2VSS - chains B and D of the 6 polymer chains in the assembly; structure by X-ray diffraction, 2.22 A resolution.

== Chain B (and D) ==
Name: P-hydroxycinnamoyl CoA hydratase/lyase
Organism: Pseudomonas fluorescens
Notes: EC 4.2.1.101; chain D of this document is another copy of the same molecule, construct and numbering; everything in this record applies to it too
Reference sequence: O69762 (O69762_PSEFL); residue numbers follow UniProt; this construct covers 1-276
Amino-acid sequence (276 residues; numbered 1 to 276; the number before each row is that of its first residue):
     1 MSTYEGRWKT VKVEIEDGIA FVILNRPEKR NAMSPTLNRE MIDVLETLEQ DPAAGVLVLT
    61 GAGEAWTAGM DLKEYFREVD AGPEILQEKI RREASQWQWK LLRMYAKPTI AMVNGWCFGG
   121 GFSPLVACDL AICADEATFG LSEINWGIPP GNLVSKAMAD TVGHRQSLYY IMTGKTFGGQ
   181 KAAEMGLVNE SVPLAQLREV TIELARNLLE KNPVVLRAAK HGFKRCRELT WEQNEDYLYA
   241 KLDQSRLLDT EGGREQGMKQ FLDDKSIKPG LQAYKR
Disordered / not traced: 1-3, 252-276 (chain D: 1-2, 249-276)
Small-molecule neighbours: acetyl coenzyme A (ACO): Glu28, Lys29, Arg30, Ala32, Ala68, Gly69, Met70, Asp71, Leu72, Trp116, Phe118, Gly119, Gly120, Ser142, Glu143, Trp146, Ile148
Swiss-Prot annotation at these positions:
  - binding site (acetyl-CoA): Lys29, Ala68, Met70, Leu72, Gly120, Ser142, Trp146
  - binding site (vanillin): Tyr75, Gly151, Tyr239
  - mutagenesis: Ser123 (S123A: Reduced kcat compared to wild-type but not markerdly), Glu143 (E143A: Abolishes catalytic activity), Tyr239 (Y239F: Increased KM for feruloyl-CoA but retains a significant amount of catalytic activity with a kcat 10 times less than that of the wild-type)
From the paper describing this entry:
  - binding site for 4-hydroxy-3-methoxybenzaldehyde: Tyr75
  - mutagenesis - S123A/E143A, E143A: abolished catalytic activity
  - mutagenesis - S123A: decreased catalytic activity on feruloyl-CoA
  - mutagenesis - S123A: unchanged binding to feruloyl-CoA
  - catalytic residues: Tyr75, Arg91, Tyr239 (proposed by the authors, not directly observed)
  - specificity-determining residues: Tyr239

== Interface between chain B and chain D ==
Residue-residue contacts (27):
  Glu49(B) with Ile85(D); Lys89(D); Arg92(D), salt bridge
  Gln50(B) with Ile85(D); Leu86(D); Lys89(D)
  Glu84(B) with Val214(D); Arg217(D), salt bridge
  Ile85(B) with Glu49(D); Gln50(D); Ala106(D), hydrophobic; Arg217(D)
  Leu86(B) with Gln50(D)
  Gln87(B) with Leu248(D)
  Glu88(B) with Arg217(D), salt bridge
  Lys89(B) with Glu49(D); Gln50(D)
  Arg92(B) with Glu49(D), salt bridge; Leu101(D)
  Leu101(B) with Arg92(D)
  Ala106(B) with Ile85(D), hydrophobic
  Val214(B) with Glu84(D)
  Arg217(B) with Glu84(D), salt bridge; Ile85(D); Glu88(D), salt bridge
  Leu248(B) with Glu84(D); Gln87(D)
Interface residues without a listed pair, chain B (17 interface residues in all): Arg91, Gln96, Gln244
Interface residues without a listed pair, chain D (18 interface residues in all): Arg91, Gln96, Lys107, Gln244

== Summary ==
17 residues of chain B face 18 of chain D across their interface, with 6 salt bridges. Polar pairs include
Glu49(B)-Arg92(D), Glu84(B)-Arg217(D) and Glu88(B)-Arg217(D). Ligands of chain B: acetyl coenzyme A. From the
paper: catalytic residues Tyr75(B), Arg91(B) and Tyr239(B); S123A/E143A and E143A of chain B abolish catalytic
activity.
Chain B and chain D are both P-hydroxycinnamoyl CoA hydratase/lyase (Pseudomonas fluorescens); the structure,
Wild-type Hydroxycinnamoyl-CoA hydratase lyase in complex with acetyl- CoA and vanillin, was determined by
X-ray diffraction (same publication as 2VSU).
